PDB entry 4E2F | X-ray diffraction, 2.80 A resolution | chains I and C of the 12 polymer chains in the assembly

Chain I (and C):
Name: Aspartate carbamoyltransferase catalytic chain
Organism: Escherichia coli
Notes: EC 2.1.3.2; chain C of this document is another copy of the same molecule, construct and numbering; everything in this record applies to it too
Reference sequence: P0A786 (PYRB_ECOLI); residues 1-310 here correspond to UniProt positions 2-311 (UniProt number = residue number + 1)
Sequence (310 residues; numbered 1 to 310; the number before each row is that of its first residue):
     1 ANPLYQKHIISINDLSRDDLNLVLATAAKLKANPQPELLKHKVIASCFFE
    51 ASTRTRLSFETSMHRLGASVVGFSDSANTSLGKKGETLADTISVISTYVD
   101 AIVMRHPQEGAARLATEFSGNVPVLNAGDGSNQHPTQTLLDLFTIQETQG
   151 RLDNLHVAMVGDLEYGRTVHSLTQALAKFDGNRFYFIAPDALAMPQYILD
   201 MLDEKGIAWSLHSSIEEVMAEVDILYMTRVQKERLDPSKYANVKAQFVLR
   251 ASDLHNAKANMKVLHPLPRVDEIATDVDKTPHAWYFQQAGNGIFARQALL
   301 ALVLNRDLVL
Differences from the reference sequence: engineered mutation E164 (Lys165 in P0A786), K239 (Glu240 in P0A786)
UniProt features mapped onto this chain:
  - binding site (carbamoyl phosphate): R54, T55, R105, H134, Q137, L267, P268
  - binding site (L-aspartate): K84, R167, R229
Reported in the primary citation:
  - catalytic residues: R54, R167 (citing earlier work)
  - mutagenesis - K164E/E239K: decreased catalytic activity (citing earlier work)

Chain I / chain C interface:
Contacting residue pairs - 4 pairs, chain I then chain C:
  E164(I) with D236(C)
  Y165(I) with D236(C)
  D236(I) with Y165(C), hydrogen bond
  K239(I) with E164(C), salt bridge
Other interface residues (no listed pair), chain C (5 interface residues in all): E233, P237

Overview:
The interface between chain I and chain C involves 4 residues on one side and 5 on the other, with 1 hydrogen
bond and 1 salt bridge. Among the polar pairs are K239(I)-E164(C) and D236(I)-Y165(C). From the paper:
catalytic residues R54(I) and R167(I); K164E/E239K of chain I reduce catalytic activity.
Chain I and chain C are both Aspartate carbamoyltransferase catalytic chain (Escherichia coli); the structure,
Crystal Structure of E. coli Aspartate Transcarbamoylase K164E/E239K Mutant in an intermediate state, was
determined by X-ray diffraction.
